PDB entry 4HE8 | X-ray diffraction, 3.30 A resolution | chains J and K of the 7 polymer chains in the assembly

# Chain J
Name: NADH-quinone oxidoreductase subunit 10
Organism: Thermus thermophilus
Notes: EC 1.6.5.3
Reference sequence: Q56225 (NQO10_THET8); residue numbers follow UniProt; this construct covers 1-176
Chain sequence (176 residues; each row starts with the number of its first residue):
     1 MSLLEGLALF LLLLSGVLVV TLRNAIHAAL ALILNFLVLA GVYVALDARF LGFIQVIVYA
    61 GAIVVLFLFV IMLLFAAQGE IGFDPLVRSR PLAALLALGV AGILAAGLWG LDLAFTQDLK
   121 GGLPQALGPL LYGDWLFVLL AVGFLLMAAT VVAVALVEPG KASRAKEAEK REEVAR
Disordered / not traced: 161-176

# Chain K
Name: NADH-quinone oxidoreductase subunit 11
Organism: Thermus thermophilus
Notes: EC 1.6.5.3
Reference sequence: Q56226 (NQO11_THET8); residue numbers follow UniProt; this construct covers 1-95
Chain sequence (95 residues; numbered 1 to 95; the number before each row is that of its first residue):
     1 MSYLLTSALL FALGVYGVLT RRTAILVFLS IELMLNAANL SLVGFARAYG LDGQVAALMV
    61 IAVAAAEVAV GLGLIVAIFR HRESTAVDDL SELRG

# Interface between chain J and chain K
Contacting residue pairs (118):
  E5(J) - S2(K)  hydrogen bond
  E5(J) - Y3(K)  hydrogen bond
  L9(J) - S2(K)
  L9(J) - Y3(K)  hydrophobic
  L9(J) - T6(K)
  L12(J) - L10(K)  hydrophobic
  L13(J) - T6(K)
  L13(J) - L9(K)  hydrophobic
  L13(J) - L10(K)  hydrophobic
  L13(J) - L13(K)
  G16(J) - L33(K)
  V17(J) - L13(K)  hydrophobic
  V19(J) - R21(K)  hydrogen bond (backbone-side chain)
  V19(J) - L29(K)  hydrophobic
  V19(J) - L33(K)  hydrophobic
  V20(J) - L13(K)
  V20(J) - Y16(K)  hydrophobic
  V20(J) - G17(K)
  V20(J) - R21(K)
  T21(J) - R21(K)
  L22(J) - R21(K)  hydrogen bond (backbone-side chain)
  R23(J) - R21(K)
  R23(J) - R22(K)
  A25(J) - L26(K)  hydrophobic
  A28(J) - R21(K)
  A29(J) - L29(K)  hydrophobic
  F36(J) - N36(K)
  L39(J) - N36(K)
  L39(J) - L40(K)  hydrophobic
  V42(J) - Y3(K)  hydrophobic
  Y43(J) - N39(K)
  Y43(J) - L40(K)
  Y43(J) - V43(K)  hydrophobic
  L46(J) - Y3(K)  hydrophobic
  L46(J) - V43(K)  hydrophobic
  L46(J) - R47(K)
  D47(J) - Q54(K)  hydrogen bond (backbone-side chain)
  A48(J) - Q54(K)
  F50(J) - L58(K)  hydrophobic
  L51(J) - V43(K)  hydrophobic
  L51(J) - A57(K)  hydrophobic
  L51(J) - L58(K)  hydrophobic
  Q55(J) - N36(K)  hydrogen bond
  Q55(J) - I61(K)
  V58(J) - I61(K)  hydrophobic
  Y59(J) - E32(K)  hydrogen bond
  Y59(J) - L35(K)
  Y59(J) - N36(K)  hydrogen bond
  Y59(J) - A64(K)
  I63(J) - A65(K)  hydrophobic
  I63(J) - V68(K)  hydrophobic
  L66(J) - V68(K)  hydrophobic
  L66(J) - L72(K)  hydrophobic
  F67(J) - I25(K)  hydrophobic
  F67(J) - F28(K)  hydrophobic
  F67(J) - L29(K)  hydrophobic
  F67(J) - E32(K)
  F67(J) - V68(K)  hydrophobic
  F67(J) - L72(K)  hydrophobic
  V70(J) - V76(K)  hydrophobic
  I71(J) - I25(K)  hydrophobic
  L74(J) - F79(K)
  G79(J) - T23(K)
  G79(J) - S84(K)  hydrogen bond (backbone-side chain)
  E80(J) - R21(K)  salt bridge
  E80(J) - R22(K)  hydrogen bond (side chain-backbone)
  E80(J) - T23(K)  hydrogen bond
  D84(J) - R22(K)
  P85(J) - R22(K)
  R90(J) - Y16(K)
  A93(J) - Y16(K)
  A93(J) - L19(K)  hydrophobic
  A93(J) - T20(K)
  A94(J) - Y16(K)  hydrophobic
  A97(J) - A12(K)
  A97(J) - Y16(K)  hydrophobic
  V100(J) - A12(K)  hydrophobic
  A101(J) - A12(K)  hydrophobic
  L104(J) - A8(K)  hydrophobic
  L108(J) - L4(K)
  L111(J) - M1(K)
  L111(J) - F45(K)  hydrophobic
  L113(J) - F45(K)  hydrophobic
  L113(J) - A48(K)  hydrophobic
  L113(J) - Y49(K)  hydrophobic
  A114(J) - A48(K)
  F115(J) - M1(K)
  F115(J) - L4(K)  hydrophobic
  F115(J) - G44(K)
  F115(J) - R47(K)
  F115(J) - A48(K)  hydrophobic
  Q117(J) - R47(K)
  Q117(J) - A48(K)
  Q117(J) - G50(K)
  L119(J) - A46(K)
  L119(J) - R47(K)
  L119(J) - L51(K)  hydrophobic
  L119(J) - Q54(K)
  G122(J) - Q54(K)
  L127(J) - L51(K)  hydrophobic
  L130(J) - L51(K)  hydrophobic
  L131(J) - M59(K)  hydrophobic
  W135(J) - D52(K)  hydrogen bond
  W135(J) - V55(K)  hydrophobic
  W135(J) - A56(K)  hydrophobic
  W135(J) - M59(K)  hydrophobic
  L139(J) - M59(K)  hydrophobic
  V142(J) - M59(K)  hydrophobic
  V142(J) - A62(K)  hydrophobic
  L145(J) - V63(K)  hydrophobic
  L146(J) - A66(K)  hydrophobic
  A149(J) - A66(K)  hydrophobic
  A149(J) - V70(K)
  V152(J) - V70(K)  hydrophobic
  L156(J) - V70(K)
  L156(J) - L74(K)
  L156(J) - A77(K)
  V157(J) - R80(K)
Other interface residues (no listed pair), chain J (75 interface residues in all): L18, L32, N35, I54, F83, S89, L96, W109, T116, K120, V138, A153
Other interface residues (no listed pair), chain K (66 interface residues in all): L5, F11, G14, V15, S30, A69, G73, T85
Interface features reported in the paper:
  - pairs named by the authors: Y59(J)-E32(K)

# In short
75 residues of chain J and 66 residues of chain K are in contact, with 12 hydrogen bonds and 1 salt bridge.
Polar pairs include E80(J)-R21(K), E5(J)-S2(K) and E5(J)-Y3(K). The paper describes a contact between Y59(J)
and E32(K).
Here chain J is NADH-quinone oxidoreductase subunit 10 and chain K is NADH-quinone oxidoreductase subunit 11,
both from Thermus thermophilus. Entry 4HE8 (Crystal structure of the membrane domain of respiratory complex I
from Thermus thermophilus) was determined by X-ray diffraction, deposited together with 4HEA.
